PDB entry 2ZD0 | X-ray diffraction, 2.50 A resolution | chains B and C of the 3 polymer chains in the assembly

== Chain B (and C) ==
Name: Transcription attenuation protein mtrB
From: Geobacillus stearothermophilus
Notes: chain C of this document is another copy of the same molecule, construct and numbering; everything in this record applies to it too
UniProtKB: Q9X6J6 (MTRB_BACST); residues 3-76 here correspond to UniProt positions 1-74 (UniProt number = residue number - 2)
Amino-acid sequence (79 residues; each row starts with the number of its first residue):
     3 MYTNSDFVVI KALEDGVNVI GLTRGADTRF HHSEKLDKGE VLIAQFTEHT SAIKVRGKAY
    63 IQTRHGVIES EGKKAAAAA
Unresolved in the structure: 3-6, 73-81
Differences from the reference sequence: linker (77-81)
Residues lining bound ligands:
  - tryptophan (TRP), molecule 1: V21, I22, G23, H33, H34, A46, Q47, T49, H51, T52, I55
  - tryptophan (TRP), molecule 2: T25, R26, G27, A28, D29, T30, S53, A54

== Chain B / chain C interface ==
Contacting residue pairs (42):
  D8(B) - S7(C)
  D8(B) - F9(C)
  R26(B) - Q47(C)  hydrogen bond
  R26(B) - T49(C)
  G27(B) - H51(C)  hydrogen bond (backbone-side chain)
  A28(B) - H51(C)  hydrogen bond (backbone-side chain)
  T30(B) - H34(C)
  F32(B) - E36(C)
  F48(B) - I45(C)  hydrophobic
  F48(B) - Q47(C)
  S53(B) - A46(C)
  S53(B) - Q47(C)  hydrogen bond (backbone-backbone)
  S53(B) - T49(C)
  A54(B) - I45(C)
  I55(B) - V43(C)
  I55(B) - L44(C)
  I55(B) - I45(C)  hydrogen bond (backbone-backbone)
  K56(B) - E36(C)  salt bridge
  K56(B) - K37(C)  hydrogen bond (side chain-backbone)
  K56(B) - L38(C)
  K56(B) - E42(C)  salt bridge
  K56(B) - V43(C)
  K56(B) - L44(C)
  V57(B) - E42(C)
  V57(B) - V43(C)  hydrogen bond (backbone-backbone)
  R58(B) - E42(C)  salt bridge
  I63(B) - V43(C)  hydrophobic
  T65(B) - F9(C)
  T65(B) - V11(C)
  R66(B) - D8(C)  salt bridge
  R66(B) - F9(C)
  R66(B) - R66(C)
  H67(B) - D8(C)
  H67(B) - F9(C)  hydrogen bond (side chain-backbone)
  H67(B) - Q64(C)
  H67(B) - T65(C)
  H67(B) - R66(C)  hydrogen bond (side chain-backbone)
  V69(B) - Q64(C)  hydrogen bond (backbone-side chain)
  I70(B) - V11(C)  hydrophobic
  I70(B) - V43(C)  hydrophobic
  I70(B) - Y62(C)  hydrophobic
  S72(B) - G41(C)
Interface residues without a listed pair, chain B (24 interface residues in all): V10, L24, T52, G68
Interface residues without a listed pair, chain C (23 interface residues in all): K13, H33

== In short ==
24 residues of chain B face 23 of chain C across their interface; the contacts include 10 hydrogen bonds and 4
salt bridges. Polar pairs include K56(B)-E36(C), K56(B)-E42(C) and R58(B)-E42(C). Ligands of chain B:
tryptophan.
Both chains are Transcription attenuation protein mtrB (Geobacillus stearothermophilus). Entry 2ZD0 (Crystal
structures and thermostability of mutant TRAP3 A5 (ENGINEERED TRAP)) was determined by X-ray diffraction (same
publication as 2ZCZ).
